PDB entry 9FFQ | electron microscopy, 3.10 A resolution | chains B and A of the 6 polymer chains in the assembly

== Chain B ==
Name: Gamma-aminobutyric acid receptor subunit beta-3
From: Homo sapiens
UniProtKB: P28472 (GBRB3_HUMAN); residues 1-448 here correspond to UniProt positions 26-473 (UniProt number = residue number + 25)
Chain sequence (395 residues; row label = number of the first residue in the row; note: 107 numbers in that range are skipped by the numbering (no residue carries them; nothing is unmodelled there); numbers below 1 keep their minus sign (Met-53 is residue -53)):
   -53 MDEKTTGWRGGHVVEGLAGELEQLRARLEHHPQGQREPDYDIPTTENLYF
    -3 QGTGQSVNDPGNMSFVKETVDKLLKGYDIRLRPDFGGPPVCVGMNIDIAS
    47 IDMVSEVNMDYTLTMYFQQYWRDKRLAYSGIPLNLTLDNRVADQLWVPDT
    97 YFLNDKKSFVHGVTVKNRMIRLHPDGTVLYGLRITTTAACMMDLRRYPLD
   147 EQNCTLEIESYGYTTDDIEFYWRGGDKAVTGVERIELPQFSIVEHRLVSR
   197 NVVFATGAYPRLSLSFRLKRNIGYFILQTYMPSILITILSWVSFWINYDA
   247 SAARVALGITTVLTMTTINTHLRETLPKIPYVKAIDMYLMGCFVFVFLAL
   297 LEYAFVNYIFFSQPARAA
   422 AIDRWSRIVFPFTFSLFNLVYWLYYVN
Unresolved in the structure: -53 to 7, 448
Construct notes: initiating methionine (-53); expression tag (-52 to 0); linker (308-314)
Curated features (UniProtKB/Swiss-Prot):
  - binding site (benzamidine): Asp95 to Tyr97, Glu155 to Tyr157, Phe200
  - binding site (4-aminobutanoate): Tyr97, Glu155, Tyr157, Thr202
  - binding site (histamine): Tyr97, Ser156, Tyr157, Thr202
  - glycosylation (N-linked (GlcNAc...) asparagine): Asn8, Asn80, Asn149
Disulfides: Cys136-Cys150
Covalently attached groups: N-acetylglucosamine (NAG) linked to Asn80; glycan linked to Asn149
Ligand contacts: gamma-amino-butanoic acid (ABU): Tyr97, Glu155, Ser156, Tyr157, Phe200, Thr202, Tyr205

== Chain A ==
Name: Gamma-aminobutyric acid receptor subunit alpha-1
From: Homo sapiens
UniProtKB: P14867 (GBRA1_HUMAN); residues 5-429 here correspond to UniProt positions 32-456 (UniProt number = residue number + 27)
Chain sequence (411 residues; each row starts with the number of its first residue; note: 71 numbers in that range are skipped by the numbering (no residue carries them; nothing is unmodelled there); numbers below 1 keep their minus sign (Met-52 is residue -52)):
   -52 MDEKTTGWRGGHVVEGLAGELEQLRARLEHHPQGQREPDYDIPTTENLYF
    -2 QGTGQPSQDELKDNTTVFTRILDRLLDGYDNRLRPGLGERVTEVKTDIFV
    48 TSFGPVSDHDMEYTIDVFFRQSWKDERLKFKGPMTVLRLNNLMASKIWTP
    98 DTFFHNGKKSVAHNMTMPNKLLRITEDGTLLYTMRLTVRAECPMHLEDFP
   148 MDAHACPLKFGSYAYTRAEVVYEWTREPARSVVVAEDGSRLNQYDLLGQT
   198 VDSGIVQSSTGEYVVMTTHFHLKRKIGYFVIQTYLPCIMTVILSQVSFWL
   248 NRESVPARTVFGVTTVLTMTTLSISARNSLPKVAYATAMDWFIAVCYAFV
   298 FSALIEFATVNYFTKS
   385 QPARAAKIDRLSRIAFPLLFGIFNLVYWATYLNREPQLKAPTPHQ
Unresolved in the structure: -52 to 11, 419-429
Construct notes: initiating methionine (-52); expression tag (-51 to 4); linker (313, 385-390)
Curated features (UniProtKB/Swiss-Prot):
  - binding site (4-aminobutanoate): Arg67, Thr130
  - binding site (3alpha-hydroxy-5alpha-pregnan-11,20-dione): Trp246
  - glycosylation (N-linked (GlcNAc...) asparagine): Asn11, Asn111
Disulfides: Cys139-Cys153
Covalently attached groups: glycan linked to Asn111
Ligand contacts: gamma-amino-butanoic acid (ABU): Phe65, Arg67, Leu118, Thr130

== How chain B and chain A interact ==
Contacting residue pairs - 90 pairs, chain B then chain A:
  Asp24(B) with Thr16(A), hydrogen bond
  Arg26(B) with Leu19(A); Asp20(A), salt bridge; Leu23(A); Asn87(A); Met90(A)
  Leu27(B) with Thr12(A); Thr16(A); Leu19(A), hydrophobic
  Phe31(B) with Phe15(A), hydrophobic
  Gly32(B) with Met81(A)
  Met55(B) with Asn189(A)
  Val93(B) with Met114(A), hydrophobic
  Pro94(B) with Met114(A)
  Asp95(B) with Met114(A)
  Thr96(B) with Met112(A); Thr113(A), hydrogen bond (backbone-backbone)
  Tyr97(B) with Phe65(A); Met112(A); Asn116(A); Arg132(A)
  Phe98(B) with Met112(A), hydrophobic; Arg132(A), hydrogen bond (backbone-side chain)
  Leu99(B) with Arg132(A), hydrogen bond (backbone-side chain)
  Asp101(B) with Arg132(A), salt bridge
  Lys102(B) with His110(A)
  Ser104(B) with Met112(A)
  Phe105(B) with Met112(A)
  Val106(B) with Met112(A), hydrophobic
  Ile130(B) with Met112(A), hydrophobic
  Ala135(B) with Arg187(A)
  Met137(B) with Arg187(A); Asn189(A)
  Tyr157(B) with Phe65(A), hydrophobic; Asn116(A); Lys117(A); Leu118(A); Thr130(A); Met131(A), hydrogen bond (side chain-backbone); Arg132(A), hydrogen bond (side chain-backbone)
  Gly158(B) with Leu118(A); Arg120(A), hydrogen bond (backbone-side chain)
  Tyr159(B) with Asn87(A)
  Thr160(B) with Arg120(A)
  Asp163(B) with Arg85(A), salt bridge
  Phe200(B) with Phe46(A), hydrophobic
  Ala201(B) with Arg67(A)
  Thr202(B) with Arg67(A); Arg120(A), hydrogen bond (backbone-side chain)
  Tyr205(B) with Arg120(A), hydrogen bond
  Val251(B) with Val257(A)
  Ile255(B) with Val257(A), hydrophobic; Thr261(A)
  Val258(B) with Thr261(A); Thr265(A)
  Leu259(B) with Leu264(A), hydrophobic; Thr265(A)
  Thr262(B) with Thr265(A)
  Thr266(B) with Ser272(A)
  Arg269(B) with Gln229(A); Thr230(A); Ser272(A); Ser276(A), hydrogen bond
  Glu270(B) with Asn275(A), hydrogen bond
  Pro276(B) with Asn189(A); Gln190(A); Tyr225(A), hydrophobic
  Tyr277(B) with Asn189(A); Tyr225(A)
  Val278(B) with Gly224(A); Tyr225(A); Ile228(A), hydrophobic
  Asp282(B) with Ile228(A)
  Met283(B) with Ile228(A), hydrophobic
  Met286(B) with Ile228(A); Leu232(A), hydrophobic; Pro233(A)
  Phe289(B) with Met236(A), hydrophobic
  Val290(B) with Met236(A), hydrophobic
  Phe293(B) with Met236(A), hydrophobic; Leu240(A), hydrophobic
  Leu296(B) with Leu240(A), hydrophobic; Phe258(A), hydrophobic
  Ala300(B) with Leu247(A); Phe258(A), hydrophobic
  Asn303(B) with Leu247(A); Asn248(A); Ser251(A)
  Tyr304(B) with Trp246(A)
  Phe307(B) with Asn248(A)
Also at the interface, not in a pair above, chain B (59 interface residues in all): Ile25, Trp92, Asn100, Leu128, Ile275, Leu297, Tyr299
Also at the interface, not in a pair above, chain A (59 interface residues in all): Leu84, Leu86, Leu89, Lys93, Leu128, Ser186, Leu188, Val243, Ala254, Val260, Thr268

== Overview ==
The chain B/chain A interface involves 59 residues from each chain, with 11 hydrogen bonds and 3 salt bridges.
Among the polar pairs are Arg26(B)-Asp20(A), Asp101(B)-Arg132(A) and Asp163(B)-Arg85(A). Gamma-amino-butanoic
acid is bound between chain B and chain A. N-acetylglucosamine is covalently linked to Asn80(B).
Here chain B is Gamma-aminobutyric acid receptor subunit beta-3 and chain A is Gamma-aminobutyric acid
receptor subunit alpha-1, both from Homo sapiens. Entry 9FFQ (Cryo-EM structure of the alpha1beta3 GABA(A)
receptor in complex with GABA and Mb25 in the short-lived ...) was determined by electron microscopy.
